Entry 8XSQ (X-ray diffraction, 1.75 A resolution); this record covers chains A and B.

Chain A (and B):
Molecule: Histidinol dehydrogenase
Source organism: Pseudomonas aeruginosa
Notes: EC 1.1.1.23; chain B of this document is another copy of the same molecule, construct and numbering; everything in this record applies to it too
Reference sequence: A0A072ZEH5 (A0A072ZEH5_PSEAI); residues 1-440 here = UniProt positions 1-440
Sequence (440 residues; row label = number of the first residue in the row):
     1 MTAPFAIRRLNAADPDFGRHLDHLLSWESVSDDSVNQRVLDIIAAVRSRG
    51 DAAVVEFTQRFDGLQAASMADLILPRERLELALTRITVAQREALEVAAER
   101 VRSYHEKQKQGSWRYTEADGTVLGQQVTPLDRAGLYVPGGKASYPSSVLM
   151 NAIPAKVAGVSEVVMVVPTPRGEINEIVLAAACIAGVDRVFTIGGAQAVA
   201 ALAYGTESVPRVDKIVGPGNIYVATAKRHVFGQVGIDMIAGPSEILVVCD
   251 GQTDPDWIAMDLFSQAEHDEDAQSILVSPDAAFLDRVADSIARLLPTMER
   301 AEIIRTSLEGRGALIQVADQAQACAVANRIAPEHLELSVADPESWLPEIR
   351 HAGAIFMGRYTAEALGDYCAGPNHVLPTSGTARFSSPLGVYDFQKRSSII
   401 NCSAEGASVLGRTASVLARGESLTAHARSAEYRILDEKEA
Disordered / not traced: 1-2, 27-28, 373-388, 439-440 (chain B: 1-2)

Chain A / chain B interface:
Residue-residue contacts - 185 pairs, chain A then chain B:
  Ala-89(A) / Val-416(B)
  Gln-90(A) / Val-416(B)
  Gln-90(A) / Leu-417(B)
  Gln-90(A) / Gly-420(B)
  Ala-93(A) / Thr-413(B)
  Gln-110(A) / Phe-384(B)
  Trp-113(A) / Phe-384(B)  hydrophobic
  Arg-114(A) / Glu-343(B)  salt bridge
  Arg-114(A) / Leu-346(B)
  Tyr-115(A) / Gly-380(B)
  Glu-117(A) / Thr-378(B)  hydrogen bond
  Leu-123(A) / Leu-376(B)  hydrophobic
  Leu-123(A) / Thr-378(B)
  Leu-123(A) / Thr-381(B)
  Gly-124(A) / Val-375(B)
  Gln-125(A) / Val-375(B)
  Gln-126(A) / Leu-346(B)
  Lys-141(A) / Glu-421(B)
  Ser-143(A) / Glu-421(B)
  Tyr-144(A) / Leu-423(B)  hydrophobic
  Tyr-144(A) / His-426(B)  hydrogen bond
  Pro-145(A) / Glu-421(B)
  Asn-175(A) / Glu-421(B)  hydrogen bond
  Ile-177(A) / Gly-420(B)
  Val-178(A) / Glu-421(B)
  Arg-228(A) / Phe-231(B)
  Phe-231(A) / Arg-228(B)
  Phe-231(A) / Phe-231(B)  hydrophobic
  Phe-231(A) / Ile-236(B)  hydrophobic
  Phe-231(A) / Ile-239(B)  hydrophobic
  Ile-236(A) / Phe-231(B)  hydrophobic
  Ile-239(A) / Phe-231(B)  hydrophobic
  Asp-256(A) / Tyr-432(B)
  Trp-257(A) / Tyr-432(B)
  Trp-257(A) / Arg-433(B)
  Met-260(A) / Ala-425(B)
  Met-260(A) / Arg-428(B)
  Met-260(A) / Ser-429(B)
  Met-260(A) / Tyr-432(B)  hydrophobic
  Asp-261(A) / Ser-429(B)  hydrogen bond
  Asp-261(A) / Arg-433(B)  salt bridge
  Phe-263(A) / Ala-425(B)
  Ser-264(A) / Ala-425(B)
  Ser-264(A) / His-426(B)  hydrogen bond
  Glu-267(A) / Leu-423(B)
  Glu-267(A) / Thr-424(B)
  Glu-267(A) / Ala-425(B)  hydrogen bond (side chain-backbone)
  Glu-267(A) / His-426(B)  salt bridge
  Leu-294(A) / Arg-428(B)
  Thr-297(A) / Arg-428(B)  hydrogen bond
  Met-298(A) / Thr-424(B)
  Met-298(A) / Ala-425(B)
  Met-298(A) / Arg-428(B)  hydrogen bond
  Glu-299(A) / Ser-422(B)
  Glu-299(A) / Thr-424(B)
  Arg-300(A) / Ser-422(B)
  Arg-300(A) / Leu-423(B)
  Glu-336(A) / Arg-433(B)  salt bridge
  Pro-342(A) / Asn-401(B)
  Glu-343(A) / Arg-114(B)  salt bridge
  Leu-346(A) / Arg-114(B)
  Leu-346(A) / Gln-126(B)
  Arg-350(A) / Asp-131(B)  salt bridge
  Arg-350(A) / Lys-395(B)  hydrogen bond (backbone-side chain)
  His-351(A) / Asp-131(B)  salt bridge
  Ala-352(A) / Lys-395(B)  hydrogen bond (backbone-side chain)
  Ala-352(A) / Ser-397(B)  hydrogen bond (backbone-side chain)
  Gly-353(A) / Ser-397(B)  hydrogen bond (backbone-side chain)
  Ala-354(A) / Ser-398(B)
  Ile-355(A) / Ser-397(B)
  Ile-355(A) / Ser-398(B)  hydrogen bond (backbone-backbone)
  Ile-355(A) / Ile-399(B)
  Ile-355(A) / Ile-400(B)  hydrogen bond (backbone-backbone)
  Phe-356(A) / Ile-400(B)  hydrophobic
  Met-357(A) / Ile-400(B)  hydrogen bond (backbone-backbone)
  Met-357(A) / Asn-401(B)
  Arg-359(A) / Arg-433(B)  hydrogen bond (backbone-side chain)
  Tyr-360(A) / Cys-402(B)
  Tyr-360(A) / Ala-404(B)
  Tyr-360(A) / Ala-407(B)
  Tyr-360(A) / Arg-433(B)
  Thr-361(A) / Ile-400(B)
  Thr-361(A) / Asn-401(B)
  Thr-361(A) / Cys-402(B)  hydrogen bond (side chain-backbone)
  Ala-362(A) / Ser-429(B)
  Ala-362(A) / Arg-433(B)
  Ala-364(A) / His-426(B)
  Leu-365(A) / Cys-402(B)  hydrophobic
  Leu-365(A) / Ala-414(B)  hydrophobic
  Asp-367(A) / His-426(B)  salt bridge
  Tyr-368(A) / Ala-414(B)  hydrophobic
  Tyr-368(A) / Leu-417(B)  hydrophobic
  Tyr-368(A) / Ala-418(B)
  Tyr-368(A) / Glu-421(B)  hydrogen bond
  Tyr-368(A) / Leu-423(B)
  Tyr-368(A) / His-426(B)
  Ala-370(A) / Leu-410(B)  hydrophobic
  Tyr-391(A) / Pro-387(B)  hydrophobic
  Arg-396(A) / Asn-373(B)  hydrogen bond (backbone-side chain)
  Ser-397(A) / Ala-352(B)  hydrogen bond (side chain-backbone)
  Ser-397(A) / Gly-353(B)  hydrogen bond (side chain-backbone)
  Ser-397(A) / Ile-355(B)
  Ser-397(A) / Asn-373(B)
  Ser-398(A) / Ala-354(B)
  Ser-398(A) / Ile-355(B)  hydrogen bond (backbone-backbone)
  Ser-398(A) / Asn-373(B)  hydrogen bond (backbone-side chain)
  Ser-398(A) / His-374(B)
  Ser-398(A) / Val-375(B)
  Ile-399(A) / Leu-346(B)  hydrophobic
  Ile-399(A) / Ile-355(B)
  Ile-399(A) / Met-357(B)  hydrophobic
  Ile-400(A) / Ile-355(B)  hydrogen bond (backbone-backbone)
  Ile-400(A) / Phe-356(B)  hydrophobic
  Ile-400(A) / Met-357(B)  hydrogen bond (backbone-backbone)
  Ile-400(A) / Thr-361(B)
  Ile-400(A) / Leu-376(B)  hydrophobic
  Asn-401(A) / Pro-342(B)
  Asn-401(A) / Met-357(B)
  Asn-401(A) / Thr-361(B)
  Cys-402(A) / Tyr-360(B)
  Cys-402(A) / Thr-361(B)  hydrogen bond (backbone-side chain)
  Cys-402(A) / Leu-365(B)  hydrophobic
  Ser-403(A) / Tyr-360(B)
  Ala-404(A) / Tyr-360(B)
  Ala-407(A) / Tyr-360(B)
  Val-409(A) / Arg-100(B)
  Leu-410(A) / Cys-369(B)
  Leu-410(A) / Leu-376(B)  hydrophobic
  Thr-413(A) / Ala-93(B)
  Thr-413(A) / Arg-100(B)  hydrogen bond
  Ala-414(A) / Tyr-368(B)  hydrophobic
  Val-416(A) / Ala-89(B)
  Val-416(A) / Gln-90(B)
  Val-416(A) / Ala-93(B)  hydrophobic
  Leu-417(A) / Gln-90(B)
  Leu-417(A) / Ala-93(B)  hydrophobic
  Leu-417(A) / Leu-94(B)  hydrophobic
  Leu-417(A) / Tyr-368(B)  hydrophobic
  Ala-418(A) / Tyr-368(B)
  Gly-420(A) / Gln-90(B)
  Gly-420(A) / Ile-177(B)
  Glu-421(A) / Lys-141(B)
  Glu-421(A) / Ser-143(B)
  Glu-421(A) / Tyr-144(B)
  Glu-421(A) / Pro-145(B)
  Glu-421(A) / Asn-175(B)  hydrogen bond
  Glu-421(A) / Val-178(B)
  Glu-421(A) / Tyr-368(B)  hydrogen bond
  Ser-422(A) / Lys-141(B)
  Ser-422(A) / Arg-300(B)
  Leu-423(A) / Lys-141(B)
  Leu-423(A) / Tyr-144(B)  hydrophobic
  Leu-423(A) / Glu-267(B)
  Leu-423(A) / Arg-300(B)
  Leu-423(A) / Tyr-368(B)
  Thr-424(A) / Glu-267(B)  hydrogen bond (backbone-side chain)
  Thr-424(A) / Met-298(B)
  Thr-424(A) / Glu-299(B)
  Ala-425(A) / Met-260(B)
  Ala-425(A) / Phe-263(B)
  Ala-425(A) / Ser-264(B)
  Ala-425(A) / Glu-267(B)  hydrogen bond (backbone-side chain)
  Ala-425(A) / Met-298(B)  hydrophobic
  His-426(A) / Tyr-144(B)  hydrogen bond
  His-426(A) / Ser-264(B)  hydrogen bond
  His-426(A) / Glu-267(B)  salt bridge
  His-426(A) / Ala-364(B)
  His-426(A) / Asp-367(B)  salt bridge
  His-426(A) / Tyr-368(B)
  Arg-428(A) / Met-260(B)
  Arg-428(A) / Leu-294(B)
  Arg-428(A) / Met-298(B)  hydrogen bond
  Ser-429(A) / Met-260(B)
  Ser-429(A) / Asp-261(B)  hydrogen bond
  Ser-429(A) / Ala-362(B)
  Ser-429(A) / Ala-364(B)
  Ala-430(A) / Leu-365(B)  hydrophobic
  Tyr-432(A) / Asp-256(B)
  Tyr-432(A) / Trp-257(B)
  Tyr-432(A) / Met-260(B)  hydrophobic
  Arg-433(A) / Trp-257(B)
  Arg-433(A) / Asp-261(B)  salt bridge
  Arg-433(A) / Arg-359(B)  hydrogen bond (side chain-backbone)
  Arg-433(A) / Tyr-360(B)
  Arg-433(A) / Ala-362(B)
Other interface residues (no listed pair), chain A (91 interface residues in all): Leu-94, Ala-142, Ile-304, Gly-358, Gly-411
Other interface residues (no listed pair), chain B (94 interface residues in all): Val-96, Ala-97, Thr-128, Ala-142, Gly-232, Glu-336, Gly-358, Leu-388, Ser-403, Gly-411, Ala-430

Summary:
Chain A and chain B form an interface of 91 and 94 residues respectively, with 36 hydrogen bonds and 11 salt
bridges. Polar contacts include Arg-114(A)/Glu-343(B), Asp-261(A)/Arg-433(B) and Glu-267(A)/His-426(B).
Chain A and chain B are both Histidinol dehydrogenase (Pseudomonas aeruginosa); the structure, Pseudomonas
aeruginosa Histidinol dehydrogenase native structure without Zn+, was determined by X-ray diffraction together
with 9LBV and 9IVY from the same study.
